Entry 5NQ2 (X-ray diffraction, 1.54 A resolution); this record covers chains A and B of the 3 polymer chains in the assembly.

[Chain A]
Molecule: MHC class I antigen
Organism: Sus scrofa
Reference sequence: B1A9P6 (B1A9P6_PIG); residues 2-277 here correspond to UniProt positions 25-300 (UniProt number = residue number + 23)
Amino-acid sequence (277 residues; numbered 1 to 277; the number before each row is that of its first residue):
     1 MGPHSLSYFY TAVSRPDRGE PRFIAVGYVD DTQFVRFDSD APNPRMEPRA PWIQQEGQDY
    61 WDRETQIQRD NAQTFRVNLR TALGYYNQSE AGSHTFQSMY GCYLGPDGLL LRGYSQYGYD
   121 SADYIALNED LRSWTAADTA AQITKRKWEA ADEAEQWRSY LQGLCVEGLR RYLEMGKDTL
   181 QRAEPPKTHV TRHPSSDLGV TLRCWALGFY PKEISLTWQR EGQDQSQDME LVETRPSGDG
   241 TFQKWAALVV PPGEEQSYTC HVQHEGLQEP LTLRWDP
Cystine bridges: Cys102-Cys165, Cys204-Cys260
Differences from the reference sequence: initiating methionine (1)
Metal / ion sites: Ca2+ near Gln227 (its only coordinating residue here)

[Chain B]
Molecule: Beta-2-microglobulin
Organism: Sus scrofa
Reference sequence: Q07717 (B2MG_PIG); residues 1-98 here correspond to UniProt positions 21-118 (UniProt number = residue number + 20)
Amino-acid sequence (100 residues; each row starts with the number of its first residue; numbers below 1 keep their minus sign (Met-1 is residue -1)):
    -1 MMVARPPKVQ VYSRHPAENG KPNYLNCYVS GFHPPQIEID LLKNGEKMNA EQSDLSFSKD
    59 WSFYLLVHTE FTPNAVDQYS CRVKHVTLDK PKIVKWDRDH
Cystine bridges: Cys25-Cys79
Differences from the reference sequence: initiating methionine (-1); expression tag (0)

[Interface between chain A and chain B]
Contacting residue pairs - 57 pairs, chain A then chain B:
  Phe9(A) with Phe55(B)
  Tyr10(A) with Phe55(B)
  Thr11(A) with Phe55(B); Phe61(B)
  Val13(A) with Pro33(B), hydrophobic
  Ile24(A) with Leu53(B)
  Val26(A) with Asp52(B); Ser54(B)
  Tyr28(A) with Ser54(B), hydrogen bond; Tyr62(B), hydrogen bond
  Gln33(A) with Asp52(B), hydrogen bond
  Arg36(A) with Asp52(B), salt bridge
  Arg49(A) with Asp52(B), salt bridge
  His94(A) with Met-1(B)
  Thr95(A) with His31(B); Pro33(B)
  Gln97(A) with Phe55(B); Trp59(B), hydrogen bond (side chain-backbone); Phe61(B)
  Ser98(A) with Phe55(B)
  Met99(A) with Phe55(B), hydrophobic; Lys57(B); Trp59(B), hydrophobic
  Gln116(A) with Trp59(B)
  Tyr117(A) with Trp59(B)
  Gly118(A) with Trp59(B)
  Asp120(A) with Met-1(B)
  Ser121(A) with Arg3(B), hydrogen bond; His31(B)
  Ala122(A) with Met-1(B), hydrophobic; Trp59(B)
  Asp123(A) with Trp59(B), hydrogen bond
  His193(A) with Asp97(B), salt bridge
  Arg203(A) with Asp97(B), hydrogen bond (side chain-backbone); His98(B)
  Trp205(A) with Asp97(B); His98(B)
  Leu207(A) with Pro14(B), hydrophobic
  Val232(A) with Gln8(B)
  Glu233(A) with Gln8(B), hydrogen bond (backbone-side chain); Tyr26(B), hydrogen bond; Ser28(B), hydrogen bond
  Thr234(A) with Tyr26(B)
  Arg235(A) with Gln8(B), hydrogen bond; Tyr10(B); Tyr26(B); His98(B), hydrogen bond (side chain-backbone)
  Pro236(A) with Tyr10(B), hydrogen bond (backbone-side chain); Tyr26(B)
  Ser237(A) with Arg12(B), hydrogen bond (backbone-side chain); Asn24(B), hydrogen bond (backbone-side chain)
  Gly238(A) with Arg12(B), hydrogen bond (backbone-side chain)
  Asp239(A) with Arg12(B)
  Gln243(A) with Tyr10(B); Ser11(B), hydrogen bond (side chain-backbone); Arg12(B), hydrogen bond (side chain-backbone)
  Trp245(A) with His98(B), hydrogen bond (side chain-backbone)
Also at the interface, not in a pair above, chain A (39 interface residues in all): Gln88, Ser93, Tyr119
Also at the interface, not in a pair above, chain B (28 interface residues in all): Val1, Lys6, Gln34, Ser56, Leu64, Arg96

[Overview]
Chain A and chain B form an interface of 39 and 28 residues respectively, with 19 hydrogen bonds and 3 salt
bridges. Polar contacts include Arg36(A)-Asp52(B), Arg49(A)-Asp52(B) and His193(A)-Asp97(B).
Here chain A is MHC class I antigen and chain B is Beta-2-microglobulin, both from Sus scrofa. Entry 5NQ2
('Porcine (Sus scrofa) Major Histocompatibility Complex, class I, presenting IAYERMCNI) was determined by
X-ray diffraction together with 5NPZ, 5NQ0, 5NQ1 and 5NQ3 from the same study.
